8VMO - chains C and B of the 4 polymer chains in the assembly; structure by X-ray diffraction, 1.68 A resolution.

Chain C:
Molecule: 21-nt DNA strand
Sequence (21 nucleotides; numbered 401 to 421; the number before each row is that of its first residue):
   401 TTGACTCTCT TAAGAGAGTC A
Bound ions: Na+: DA413, DG414 (shared with Asn319(B) of chain B)

Chain B:
Protein: Intron-encoded endonuclease I-PpoI
Source organism: Physarum polycephalum
Notes: EC 3.1.-.-
UniProt: Q94702 (PPO1_PHYPO); residues 202-363 here correspond to UniProt positions 2-163 (UniProt number = residue number - 200)
Sequence (162 residues; row label = number of the first residue in the row):
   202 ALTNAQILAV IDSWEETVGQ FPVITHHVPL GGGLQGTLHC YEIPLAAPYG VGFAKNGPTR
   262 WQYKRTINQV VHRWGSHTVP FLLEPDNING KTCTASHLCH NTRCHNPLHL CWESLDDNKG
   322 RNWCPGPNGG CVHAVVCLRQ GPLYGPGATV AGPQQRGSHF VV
Bound ions: Zn2+ site 1: Cys241, Cys300, Cys305, His310; Na+: Asn319 (shared with DA413(C), DG414(C) of chain C); Zn2+ site 2: Cys325, Cys332, His334, Cys338

How chain C and chain B interact:
Pairs across the interface (26):
  DA413(C) with Leu316(B), base contact; Asn319(B), phosphate contact; Lys320(B), base contact; Asn323(B), hydrogen bond to the phosphate; Leu344(B), phosphate contact
  DG414(C) with Arg261(B), base contact; Thr295(B), phosphate contact; Ala296(B), phosphate contact; Ser297(B), phosphate contact; His298(B), salt bridge to the phosphate; Leu316(B), sugar contact; Asn319(B), hydrogen bond to the phosphate
  DA415(C) with Asn257(B), base contact; Arg261(B), salt bridge to the phosphate; Thr279(B), phosphate contact; Thr295(B), phosphate contact; Ala296(B), hydrogen bond to the phosphate; Trp313(B), phosphate contact
  DG416(C) with Asn257(B), hydrogen bond to the base; Gln263(B), base contact; Trp275(B), phosphate contact; Gly276(B), hydrogen bond to the phosphate
  DA417(C) with Asn257(B), base contact; Gln263(B), hydrogen bond to the base; Arg274(B), hydrogen bond to the base
  DG418(C) with Arg274(B), hydrogen bond to the base

Summary:
The interface between chain C and chain B involves 6 residues on one side and 17 on the other, with 8 hydrogen
bonds and 2 salt bridges. Among the polar pairs are DG416(C)-Asn257(B), DA417(C)-Gln263(B) and
DA417(C)-Arg274(B). Asn319(B), DA413(C) and DG414(C) coordinate Na+.
Chain C is a 21-nt DNA strand and chain B is Intron-encoded endonuclease I-PpoI (Physarum polycephalum); the
structure, Homing endonuclease I-PpoI-DNA complex:ground state at pH7.0 (K+ MES) with Na+, was determined by
X-ray diffraction (same publication as 8VMP, 8VMQ, 8VMR, 8VMS, 8VMT, 8VMU and 35 further entries).
